Entry 1RTH (X-ray diffraction, 2.20 A resolution); this record covers chains A and B.

== Chain A ==
Name: HIV-1 reverse transcriptase
Source organism: Human immunodeficiency virus 1
Notes: EC 2.7.7.49
Reference sequence: P04585 (POL_HV1H2); residues 1-560 here correspond to UniProt positions 587-1146 (UniProt number = residue number + 586)
Amino-acid sequence (560 residues; row label = number of the first residue in the row):
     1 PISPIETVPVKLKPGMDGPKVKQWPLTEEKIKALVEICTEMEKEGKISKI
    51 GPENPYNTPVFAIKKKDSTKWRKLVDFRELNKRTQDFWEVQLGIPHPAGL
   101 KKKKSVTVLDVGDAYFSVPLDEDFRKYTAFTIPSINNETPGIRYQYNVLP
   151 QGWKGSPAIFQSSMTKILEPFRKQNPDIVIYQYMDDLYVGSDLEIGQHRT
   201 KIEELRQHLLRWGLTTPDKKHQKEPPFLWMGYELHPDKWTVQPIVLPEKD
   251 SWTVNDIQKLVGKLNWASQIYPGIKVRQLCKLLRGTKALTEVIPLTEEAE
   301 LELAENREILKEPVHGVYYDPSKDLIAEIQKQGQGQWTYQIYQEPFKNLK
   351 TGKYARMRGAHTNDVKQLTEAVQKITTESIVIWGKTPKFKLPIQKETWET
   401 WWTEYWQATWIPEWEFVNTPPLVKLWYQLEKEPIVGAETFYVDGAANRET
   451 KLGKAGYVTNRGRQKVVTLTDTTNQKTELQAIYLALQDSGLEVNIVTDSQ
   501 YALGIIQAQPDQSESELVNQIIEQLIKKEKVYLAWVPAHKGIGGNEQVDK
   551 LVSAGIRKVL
Unresolved in the structure: 544-560
Modified / non-standard residues: Cys280 (3-sulfinoalanine; CSD)
UniProt features mapped onto this chain:
  - binding site (Mg(2+)): Asp186
  - site: Trp402 (Essential for RT p66/p51 heterodimerization)
Small-molecule neighbours: 1051u91 (U05; 6,11-dihydro-11-ethyl-6-methyl-9-nitro-5H-pyrido[2,3-b][1,5]benzodiazepin-5-one): Pro95, Leu100, Lys101, Lys103, Val106, Val179, Tyr181, Tyr188, Gly190, Phe227, Trp229, Leu234, His235, Pro236, Tyr318

== Chain B ==
Name: HIV-1 reverse transcriptase
Source organism: Human immunodeficiency virus 1
Notes: EC 2.7.7.49
Reference sequence: P04585 (POL_HV1H2); residues 1-440 here correspond to UniProt positions 587-1026 (UniProt number = residue number + 586)
Amino-acid sequence (440 residues; row label = number of the first residue in the row):
     1 PISPIETVPVKLKPGMDGPKVKQWPLTEEKIKALVEICTEMEKEGKISKI
    51 GPENPYNTPVFAIKKKDSTKWRKLVDFRELNKRTQDFWEVQLGIPHPAGL
   101 KKKKSVTVLDVGDAYFSVPLDEDFRKYTAFTIPSINNETPGIRYQYNVLP
   151 QGWKGSPAIFQSSMTKILEPFRKQNPDIVIYQYMDDLYVGSDLEIGQHRT
   201 KIEELRQHLLRWGLTTPDKKHQKEPPFLWMGYELHPDKWTVQPIVLPEKD
   251 SWTVNDIQKLVGKLNWASQIYPGIKVRQLCKLLRGTKALTEVIPLTEEAE
   301 LELAENREILKEPVHGVYYDPSKDLIAEIQKQGQGQWTYQIYQEPFKNLK
   351 TGKYARMRGAHTNDVKQLTEAVQKITTESIVIWGKTPKFKLPIQKETWET
   401 WWTEYWQATWIPEWEFVNTPPLVKLWYQLEKEPIVGAETF
Unresolved in the structure: 1-2, 88-90, 218-230, 439-440
UniProt features mapped onto this chain:
  - binding site (Mg(2+)): Asp186
  - site: Trp402 (Essential for RT p66/p51 heterodimerization)

== Interface between chain A and chain B ==
Pairs across the interface - 93 pairs, chain A then chain B:
  Val8(A) - Glu53(B)
  Pro9(A) - Glu53(B)
  Gln85(A) - Glu53(B)  hydrogen bond (side chain-backbone)
  Asp86(A) - Pro55(B)
  Phe87(A) - Pro52(B)
  Trp88(A) - Val21(B)
  Trp88(A) - Pro52(B)  hydrogen bond (backbone-backbone)
  Trp88(A) - Asn54(B)
  Trp88(A) - Pro55(B)
  Trp88(A) - Asn57(B)
  Trp88(A) - Thr131(B)
  Trp88(A) - Arg143(B)
  Gly93(A) - Asn137(B)  hydrogen bond (backbone-side chain)
  Pro95(A) - Asn136(B)
  Pro95(A) - Asn137(B)
  His96(A) - Asn136(B)  hydrogen bond (backbone-side chain)
  Gly99(A) - Glu138(B)
  Leu100(A) - Glu138(B)
  Ser162(A) - Pro52(B)
  Tyr181(A) - Glu138(B)
  Lys366(A) - Gln394(B)  hydrogen bond
  Glu370(A) - Gln394(B)
  Gln373(A) - Glu396(B)
  Gln373(A) - Thr400(B)  hydrogen bond
  Gln373(A) - Trp401(B)
  Thr376(A) - Trp401(B)
  Thr377(A) - Thr400(B)  hydrogen bond
  Ile380(A) - Leu26(B)
  Val381(A) - Pro25(B)  hydrophobic
  Val381(A) - Asn136(B)  hydrogen bond (backbone-backbone)
  Ile382(A) - Ile135(B)
  Ile382(A) - Asn136(B)
  Gly384(A) - Thr27(B)
  Gly384(A) - Glu28(B)  hydrogen bond (backbone-backbone)
  Gly384(A) - Ile135(B)
  Trp402(A) - Lys331(B)  hydrogen bond (backbone-side chain)
  Trp402(A) - Thr362(B)
  Trp402(A) - Asp364(B)
  Thr403(A) - Gly333(B)
  Thr403(A) - Gln334(B)
  Tyr405(A) - Lys331(B)  hydrogen bond (backbone-side chain)
  Trp406(A) - Lys331(B)
  Trp406(A) - Val417(B)
  Trp406(A) - Asn418(B)
  Trp406(A) - Thr419(B)
  Gln407(A) - Lys331(B)  hydrogen bond (backbone-side chain)
  Gln407(A) - Asp364(B)
  Gln407(A) - Pro392(B)
  Gln407(A) - Ile393(B)
  Gln407(A) - Gln394(B)
  Ala408(A) - Asp364(B)
  Ala408(A) - Pro392(B)  hydrogen bond (backbone-backbone)
  Ala408(A) - Ile393(B)
  Thr409(A) - Asp364(B)  hydrogen bond (backbone-side chain)
  Trp410(A) - Thr362(B)
  Trp410(A) - Asn363(B)
  Trp410(A) - Trp401(B)
  Trp410(A) - Tyr405(B)
  Pro412(A) - Trp401(B)  hydrophobic
  Pro433(A) - Asn255(B)
  Pro433(A) - Leu289(B)  hydrophobic
  Pro433(A) - Thr290(B)
  Val435(A) - Thr290(B)
  Thr439(A) - Lys287(B)
  Thr439(A) - Ala288(B)
  Thr439(A) - Leu289(B)
  Tyr441(A) - Val254(B)
  Tyr441(A) - Gln258(B)
  Tyr441(A) - Thr286(B)
  Tyr441(A) - Lys287(B)  hydrogen bond (side chain-backbone)
  Tyr441(A) - Leu289(B)
  Val458(A) - Thr286(B)
  Thr459(A) - Thr286(B)
  Asn460(A) - Thr286(B)
  Asn460(A) - Ala288(B)
  Asn494(A) - Leu289(B)
  Val496(A) - Leu289(B)  hydrophobic
  Gln507(A) - Thr419(B)  hydrogen bond (side chain-backbone)
  Gln507(A) - Pro421(B)
  Tyr532(A) - Asn255(B)
  Tyr532(A) - Leu289(B)  hydrophobic
  Val536(A) - Gln258(B)
  Pro537(A) - Gly262(B)
  Pro537(A) - Asn265(B)
  Lys540(A) - Asn265(B)  hydrogen bond
  Lys540(A) - Cys280(B)
  Gly541(A) - Arg284(B)
  Ile542(A) - Gln258(B)
  Ile542(A) - Cys280(B)  hydrophobic
  Ile542(A) - Leu283(B)
  Gly543(A) - Leu283(B)  hydrogen bond (backbone-backbone)
  Gly543(A) - Gly285(B)  hydrogen bond (backbone-backbone)
  Gly543(A) - Thr286(B)  hydrogen bond (backbone-backbone)
Also at the interface, not in a pair above, chain A (57 interface residues in all): Glu89, Leu92, Ile94, Ala158, Gln161, Trp383, Ile434, Leu503, Trp535
Also at the interface, not in a pair above, chain B (58 interface residues in all): Lys20, Lys22, Pro140, Val261, Val276, Trp337, His361, Val365, Thr397, Pro420, Leu422

== In short ==
57 residues of chain A face 58 of chain B across their interface; the contacts include 20 hydrogen bonds.
Among the polar pairs are Gln85(A)-Glu53(B), Gly93(A)-Asn137(B) and His96(A)-Asn136(B). Bound to chain A:
1051u91.
Here chain A is HIV-1 reverse transcriptase and chain B is HIV-1 reverse transcriptase, both from Human
immunodeficiency virus 1. Entry 1RTH (High resolution structures of HIV-1 RT from four RT-inhibitor complexes)
was determined by X-ray diffraction together with 1RTI, 1VRT and 1VRU from the same study.
